6QG0 - chains B and K of the 16 polymer chains in the assembly; structure by electron microscopy, 4.15 A resolution (low resolution: residue-level contacts below are approximate; hydrogen-bond / salt-bridge calls are withheld).

Chain B:
Molecule: Translation initiation factor eIF-2B subunit alpha
From: Saccharomyces cerevisiae (strain ATCC 204508 / S288c)
UniProt: P14741 (EI2BA_YEAST); numbering as in UniProt (aligned over 1-305)
Chain sequence (305 residues; numbered 1 to 305; the number before each row is that of its first residue):
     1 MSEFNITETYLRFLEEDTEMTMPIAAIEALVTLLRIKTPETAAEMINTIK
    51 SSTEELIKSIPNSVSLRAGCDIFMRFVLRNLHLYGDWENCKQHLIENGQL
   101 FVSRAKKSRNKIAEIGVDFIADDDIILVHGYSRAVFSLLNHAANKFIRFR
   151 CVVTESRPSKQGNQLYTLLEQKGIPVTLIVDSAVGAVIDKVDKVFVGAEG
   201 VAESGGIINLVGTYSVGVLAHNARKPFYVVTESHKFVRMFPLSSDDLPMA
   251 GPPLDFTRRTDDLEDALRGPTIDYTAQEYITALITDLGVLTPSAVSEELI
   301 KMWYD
Not modelled in the structure: 1-3
UniProt features mapped onto this chain:
  - modified residue: S2 (N-acetylserine), T291 (Phosphothreonine)

Chain K:
Molecule: Eukaryotic translation initiation factor 2 subunit alpha
From: Saccharomyces cerevisiae (strain ATCC 204508 / S288c)
UniProt: P20459 (IF2A_YEAST); numbering as in UniProt (aligned over 1-304)
Chain sequence (304 residues; row label = number of the first residue in the row):
     1 MSTSHCRFYENKYPEIDDIVMVNVQQIAEMGAYVKLLEYDNIEGMILLSE
    51 LSRRRIRSIQKLIRVGKNDVAVVLRVDKEKGYIDLSKRRVSSEDIIKCEE
   101 KYQKSKTVHSILRYCAEKFQIPLEELYKTIAWPLSRKFGHAYEAFKLSII
   151 DETVWEGIEPPSKDVLDELKNYISKRLTPQAVKIRADVEVSCFSYEGIDA
   201 IKDALKSAEDMSTEQMQVKVKLVAAPLYVLTTQALDKQKGIEQLESAIEK
   251 ITEVITKYGGVCNITMPPKAVTATEDAELQALLESKELDNRSDSEDDEDE
   301 SDDE
Not modelled in the structure: 1-2, 55-57, 175-181, 211-217, 266-304
Modified positions: S52 (phosphoserine; SEP)
UniProt features mapped onto this chain:
  - modified residue (Phosphoserine): S52, S292, S294
  - mutagenesis: S52 (S52A: Inhibits derepression of GCN4 expression in amino acid, purine, and glucose-starved cells; S52D: Weakly impairs derepression of GCN4 expression in amino acid-starved cells), R64 (R64A: Alters the binding mode to the eIF2B complex; when associated with A-87), K87 (K87A: Alters the binding mode to the eIF2B complex; when associated with A-64), L205 (L205E: Abolishes binding to the eIF2 complex alpha subunit GCD11), V220 (V220E: Abolishes binding to the eIF2 complex alpha subunit GCD11. Does not affect its interaction with CDC123)
From the paper describing this entry:
  - conformationally variable residues (helix shift): S58 to I63

Interface between chain B and chain K:
Contacting residue pairs - 29 pairs, chain B then chain K:
  E40(B) - R75(K)
  T41(B) - R75(K)
  T41(B) - D84(K)
  A42(B) - R75(K)
  A42(B) - D84(K)
  A43(B) - M45(K)
  A43(B) - Y82(K)
  A43(B) - I83(K)
  A43(B) - D84(K)
  E44(B) - D77(K)
  E44(B) - Y82(K)
  I46(B) - M30(K)
  I46(B) - L47(K)
  N47(B) - M30(K)
  N47(B) - M45(K)
  K50(B) - E29(K)
  K50(B) - M30(K)
  R75(B) - L48(K)
  L78(B) - E29(K)
  L78(B) - L47(K)
  L78(B) - S49(K)
  R79(B) - S49(K)
  H82(B) - S49(K)
  Y84(B) - E50(K)
  Y84(B) - R53(K)
  Y84(B) - R88(K)
  W87(B) - L74(K)
  W87(B) - R75(K)
  Y304(B) - L48(K)
Interface residues without a listed pair, chain B (17 interface residues in all): M74, L81
The authors on this interface:
  - interface residues, chain B: R75(B), H82(B), Y304(B)

Overview:
17 residues of chain B and 15 residues of chain K are in contact. From UniProt: 5 mutagenesis sites on chain
K. From the paper: interface residues R75(B), H82(B) and Y304(B); conformational variability at S58(K).
Here chain B is Translation initiation factor eIF-2B subunit alpha and chain K is Eukaryotic translation
initiation factor 2 subunit alpha, both from Saccharomyces cerevisiae (strain ATCC 204508 / S288c). Entry 6QG0
(Structure of eIF2B-eIF2 (phosphorylated at Ser51) complex (model 1)) was determined by electron microscopy,
deposited together with 6QG1, 6QG2, 6QG3, 6QG5 and 6QG6.
